Entry 5JPO (X-ray diffraction, 2.00 A resolution); this record covers chains A and C of the 5 polymer chains in the assembly.

[Chain A (and C)]
Protein: Elongation factor 1-gamma
Source organism: Homo sapiens
Notes: chain C of this document is another copy of the same molecule, construct and numbering; everything in this record applies to it too
UniProtKB: P26641 (EF1G_HUMAN); numbering as in UniProt (aligned over 1-218)
Amino-acid sequence (220 residues; each row starts with the number of its first residue; numbers below 1 keep their minus sign (Gly-1 is residue -1)):
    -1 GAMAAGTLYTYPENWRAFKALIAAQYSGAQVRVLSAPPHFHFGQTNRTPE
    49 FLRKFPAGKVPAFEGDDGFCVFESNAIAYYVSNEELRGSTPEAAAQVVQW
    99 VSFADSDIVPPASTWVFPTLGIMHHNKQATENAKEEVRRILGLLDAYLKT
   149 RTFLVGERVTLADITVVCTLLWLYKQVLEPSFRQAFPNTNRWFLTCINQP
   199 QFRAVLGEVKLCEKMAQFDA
Not modelled in the structure: -1, 216-218 (chain C: -1, 35-41, 215-218)
Construct notes: expression tag (-1 to 0)
Curated features (UniProtKB/Swiss-Prot):
  - modified residue: Ala2 (N-acetylalanine), Lys147 (N6-acetyllysine), Lys212 (N6-acetyllysine)

[How chain A and chain C interact]
Residue-residue contacts - 8 pairs, chain A then chain C:
  Gly41(A) - Asn130(C)  hydrogen bond (backbone-side chain)
  Gln42(A) - Asn124(C)  hydrogen bond
  Gln42(A) - Gln126(C)
  Gln42(A) - Ala127(C)
  Gln42(A) - Asn130(C)
  Arg45(A) - Gln126(C)
  Arg45(A) - Asn130(C)  hydrogen bond
  Thr46(A) - Gln126(C)

[Overview]
The chain A/chain C interface involves 4 residues from each chain; the contacts include 3 hydrogen bonds.
Polar pairs include Gly41(A)-Asn130(C), Gln42(A)-Asn124(C) and Arg45(A)-Asn130(C).
Both chains are Elongation factor 1-gamma (Homo sapiens). Entry 5JPO (Complex structure of human elongation
factor 1B gamma GST-liked domain and delta N-terminal domain) was determined by X-ray diffraction.
